7U1P - chains B and J of the 11 polymer chains in the assembly; structure by electron microscopy, 3.00 A resolution.

# Chain B
Molecule: Replication factor C subunit 4
Organism: Saccharomyces cerevisiae
Reference sequence: P40339 (RFC4_YEAST); residue numbers follow UniProt; this construct covers 1-323
Sequence (323 residues; numbered 1 to 323; the number before each row is that of its first residue):
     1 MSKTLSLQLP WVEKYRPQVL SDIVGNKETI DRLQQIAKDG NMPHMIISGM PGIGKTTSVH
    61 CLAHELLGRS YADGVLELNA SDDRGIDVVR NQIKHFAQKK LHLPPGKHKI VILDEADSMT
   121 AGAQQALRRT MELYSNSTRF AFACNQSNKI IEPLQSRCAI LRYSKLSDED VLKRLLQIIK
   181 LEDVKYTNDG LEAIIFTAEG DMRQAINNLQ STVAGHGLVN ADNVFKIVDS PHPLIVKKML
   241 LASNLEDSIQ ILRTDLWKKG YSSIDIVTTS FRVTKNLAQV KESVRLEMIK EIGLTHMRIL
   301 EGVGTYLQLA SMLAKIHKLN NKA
Disordered / not traced: 1-3, 323
Ion coordination: Mg2+: Thr56 (together with ADP)
Small-molecule neighbours:
  - ADP (adenosine-5'-diphosphate): Val12, Glu13, Tyr15, Arg16, Pro17, Asp22, Ile23, Val24, Gly25, Met50, Pro51, Gly52, Ile53, Gly54, Lys55, Thr56, Thr57, Leu166, Arg174, Met202, Arg203
  - ATP-gamma-S (AGS; phosphothiophosphoric acid-adenylate ester): Glu132, Pro153, Ser156, Arg157
Curated features (UniProtKB/Swiss-Prot):
  - binding site (ATP): Val12, Val24, Gly49 to Thr57, Asn145, Arg203

# Chain J
Molecule: DNA - Template
Sequence (50 nucleotides; each row starts with the number of its first residue):
     1 TTGTGGGTAG ATAAATACAG ACCTAAGTCC TTGAATGCCG CGTGCGTCCC
Disordered / not traced: 1-9, 44-50

# Interface between chain B and chain J
Residue-residue contacts (9; chain B residue first):
  Arg84(B) with DC30(J), hydrogen bond to the phosphate; DT31(J), salt bridge to the phosphate; DT32(J), phosphate contact
  Gly85(B) with DT32(J), phosphate contact
  Ile86(B) with DT32(J), hydrogen bond to the phosphate; DG33(J), phosphate contact
  Arg90(B) with DG33(J), salt bridge to the phosphate
  Thr120(B) with DT31(J), sugar contact; DT32(J), hydrogen bond to the phosphate
Also at the interface, not in a pair above, chain B (6 interface residues in all): Ala123

# Overview
The interface between chain B and chain J involves 6 residues on one side and 4 on the other; the contacts
include 3 hydrogen bonds and 2 salt bridges. Polar contacts include Arg84(B)-DC30(J), Ile86(B)-DT32(J) and
Thr120(B)-DT32(J). Chain B binds ATP-gamma-S and ADP.
Here chain B is Replication factor C subunit 4 (Saccharomyces cerevisiae) and chain J is DNA - Template. Entry
7U1P (RFC:PCNA bound to DNA with a ssDNA gap of five nucleotides) was determined by electron microscopy (same
publication as 7U19 and 7U1A).
